Entry 6M0S (electron microscopy, 3.60 A resolution); this record covers chains K and L of the 15 polymer chains in the assembly.

== Chain K (and L) ==
Protein: V-type proton ATPase subunit c
Organism: Saccharomyces cerevisiae (strain ATCC 204508 / S288c)
Notes: chain L of this document is another copy of the same molecule, construct and numbering; everything in this record applies to it too
UniProt: P25515 (VATL1_YEAST); numbering as in UniProt (aligned over 1-159)
Chain sequence (159 residues; row label = number of the first residue in the row):
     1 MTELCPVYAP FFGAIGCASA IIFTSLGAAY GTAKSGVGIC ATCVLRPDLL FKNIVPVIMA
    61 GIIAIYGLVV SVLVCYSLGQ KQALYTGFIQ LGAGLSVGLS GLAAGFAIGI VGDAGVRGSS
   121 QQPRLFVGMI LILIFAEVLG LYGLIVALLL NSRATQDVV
Swiss-Prot annotation at these positions:
  - site: Glu-137 (Essential for proton translocation)
  - mutagenesis: Glu-137 (E137D: Partial inactivation; E137Q/V/K: Inactivation)

== How chain K and chain L interact ==
Contacting residue pairs - 48 pairs, chain K then chain L:
  Glu-3(K) with Met-1(L), hydrogen bond (side chain-backbone)
  Leu-4(K) with Val-7(L), hydrophobic; Gln-80(L)
  Ala-83(K) with Gln-80(L)
  Leu-84(K) with Val-7(L)
  Tyr-85(K) with Pro-10(L), hydrophobic; Leu-78(L); Gly-79(L); Gln-80(L)
  Phe-88(K) with Phe-11(L); Ala-14(L)
  Ile-89(K) with Leu-78(L), hydrophobic
  Leu-95(K) with Ile-22(L)
  Leu-99(K) with Ile-22(L), hydrophobic
  Ser-100(K) with Ser-25(L)
  Ala-103(K) with Ser-25(L); Leu-26(L), hydrophobic; Ala-29(L)
  Ile-110(K) with Ala-33(L), hydrophobic; Val-37(L), hydrophobic
  Gln-122(K) with Cys-43(L); Val-44(L), hydrogen bond (side chain-backbone); Pro-47(L)
  Arg-124(K) with Pro-47(L); Asp-48(L), salt bridge
  Leu-125(K) with Cys-40(L); Cys-43(L), hydrophobic
  Ile-132(K) with Thr-32(L)
  Phe-135(K) with Val-57(L), hydrophobic; Ile-58(L), hydrophobic
  Leu-139(K) with Ser-25(L); Ala-28(L); Ala-64(L), hydrophobic
  Tyr-142(K) with Ala-64(L), hydrophobic; Ile-65(L); Leu-68(L)
  Val-146(K) with Cys-17(L), hydrophobic; Leu-68(L), hydrophobic; Ser-71(L)
  Leu-149(K) with Val-72(L), hydrophobic; Cys-75(L), hydrogen bond (backbone-side chain); Tyr-76(L)
  Leu-150(K) with Cys-75(L), hydrophobic
  Arg-153(K) with Cys-75(L), hydrogen bond (side chain-backbone); Tyr-76(L); Leu-78(L), hydrogen bond (side chain-backbone)
  Val-158(K) with Gln-80(L)
  Val-159(K) with Gln-80(L), hydrogen bond (backbone-side chain)
Also at the interface, not in a pair above, chain K (38 interface residues in all): Leu-91, Gly-92, Ser-96, Ala-107, Val-111, Gly-115, Gly-118, Gln-121, Val-127, Gly-128, Ala-136, Ile-145, Asp-157
Also at the interface, not in a pair above, chain L (39 interface residues in all): Tyr-8, Ala-18, Ile-21, Gly-36, Ile-39, Leu-50, Phe-51, Lys-81

== Summary ==
The interface between chain K and chain L involves 38 residues on one side and 39 on the other, with 6
hydrogen bonds and 1 salt bridge. Polar pairs include Arg-124(K)/Asp-48(L), Glu-3(K)/Met-1(L) and
Gln-122(K)/Val-44(L). Curated annotation (UniProt) lists one mutagenesis site on chain K.
Chain K and chain L are both V-type proton ATPase subunit c (Saccharomyces cerevisiae (strain ATCC 204508 /
S288c)); the structure, 3.6A Yeast Vo state3 prime, was determined by electron microscopy together with 6M0R
from the same study.
